4WT4 - chains A and C; structure by X-ray diffraction, 2.81 A resolution.

[Chain A (and C)]
Molecule: Rubisco Accumulation Factor 1, isoform 2
Organism: Arabidopsis thaliana
Notes: fragment: Raf1 beta-domain; chain C of this document is another copy of the same molecule, construct and numbering; everything in this record applies to it too
UniProt: Q9SR19 (RAF2_ARATH); residue numbers follow UniProt; this construct covers 281-449
Chain sequence (169 residues; row label = number of the first residue in the row):
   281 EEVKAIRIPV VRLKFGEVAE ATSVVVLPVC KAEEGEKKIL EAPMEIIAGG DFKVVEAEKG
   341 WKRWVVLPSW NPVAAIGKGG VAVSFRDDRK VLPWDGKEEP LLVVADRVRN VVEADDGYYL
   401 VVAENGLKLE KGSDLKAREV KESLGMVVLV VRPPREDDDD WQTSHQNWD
Disordered / not traced: 281-285, 296-298, 437-449 (chain C: 281-286, 437-449)

[Chain A / chain C interface]
Residue-residue contacts - 48 pairs, chain A then chain C:
  Leu-293(A) with Phe-332(C), hydrophobic; Lys-333(C)
  Phe-295(A) with Ala-301(C); Thr-302(C); Lys-333(C)
  Thr-302(A) with Ala-299(C)
  Ser-303(A) with Ala-299(C)
  Val-306(A) with Val-346(C), hydrophobic
  Val-309(A) with Val-334(C), hydrophobic
  Asp-331(A) with Pro-433(C); Pro-434(C)
  Phe-332(A) with Leu-382(C), hydrophobic; Val-431(C); Arg-432(C); Pro-433(C)
  Val-334(A) with Trp-344(C); Val-345(C), hydrophobic
  Val-335(A) with Lys-342(C); Arg-343(C); Trp-344(C), hydrogen bond (backbone-backbone)
  Glu-336(A) with Lys-342(C); Arg-343(C), salt bridge
  Ala-337(A) with Lys-342(C), hydrogen bond (backbone-backbone)
  Gly-340(A) with Trp-341(C)
  Trp-341(A) with Gly-340(C); Trp-341(C), hydrogen bond (backbone-backbone); Trp-344(C)
  Lys-342(A) with Val-335(C); Glu-336(C); Ala-337(C), hydrogen bond (backbone-backbone)
  Arg-343(A) with Val-335(C); Glu-336(C), salt bridge
  Trp-344(A) with Val-334(C); Val-335(C), hydrogen bond (backbone-backbone); Trp-341(C); Trp-344(C)
  Val-345(A) with Phe-332(C)
  Val-346(A) with Val-306(C), hydrophobic; Val-346(C), hydrophobic
  Pro-380(A) with Asp-331(C); Phe-332(C), hydrophobic
  Leu-381(A) with Phe-332(C)
  Leu-382(A) with Phe-332(C), hydrophobic
  Val-431(A) with Phe-332(C)
  Arg-432(A) with Phe-332(C)
  Pro-433(A) with Asp-331(C); Phe-332(C)
  Pro-434(A) with Asp-331(C)
Also at the interface, not in a pair above, chain A (31 interface residues in all): Ala-299, Val-304, Lys-311, Glu-338, Lys-339
Also at the interface, not in a pair above, chain C (30 interface residues in all): Leu-293, Val-298, Val-309, Lys-311, Lys-339, Pro-380, Leu-381

[In short]
Chain A and chain C form an interface of 31 and 30 residues respectively; the contacts include 5 hydrogen
bonds and 2 salt bridges. Polar pairs include Glu-336(A)/Arg-343(C), Val-335(A)/Trp-344(C) and
Ala-337(A)/Lys-342(C).
Both chains are Rubisco Accumulation Factor 1, isoform 2 (Arabidopsis thaliana). Entry 4WT4 (The C-terminal
domain of Rubisco Accumulation Factor 1 from Arabidopsis thaliana, crystal form I) was determined by X-ray
diffraction together with 4WT3 from the same study.
